Entry 8GU6 (electron microscopy, 3.10 A resolution); this record covers chains A and J of the 4 polymer chains in the assembly.

[Chain A]
Name: RAMP superfamily protein
Source organism: Candidatus Scalindua brodae
Amino-acid sequence (1722 residues; row label = number of the first residue in the row):
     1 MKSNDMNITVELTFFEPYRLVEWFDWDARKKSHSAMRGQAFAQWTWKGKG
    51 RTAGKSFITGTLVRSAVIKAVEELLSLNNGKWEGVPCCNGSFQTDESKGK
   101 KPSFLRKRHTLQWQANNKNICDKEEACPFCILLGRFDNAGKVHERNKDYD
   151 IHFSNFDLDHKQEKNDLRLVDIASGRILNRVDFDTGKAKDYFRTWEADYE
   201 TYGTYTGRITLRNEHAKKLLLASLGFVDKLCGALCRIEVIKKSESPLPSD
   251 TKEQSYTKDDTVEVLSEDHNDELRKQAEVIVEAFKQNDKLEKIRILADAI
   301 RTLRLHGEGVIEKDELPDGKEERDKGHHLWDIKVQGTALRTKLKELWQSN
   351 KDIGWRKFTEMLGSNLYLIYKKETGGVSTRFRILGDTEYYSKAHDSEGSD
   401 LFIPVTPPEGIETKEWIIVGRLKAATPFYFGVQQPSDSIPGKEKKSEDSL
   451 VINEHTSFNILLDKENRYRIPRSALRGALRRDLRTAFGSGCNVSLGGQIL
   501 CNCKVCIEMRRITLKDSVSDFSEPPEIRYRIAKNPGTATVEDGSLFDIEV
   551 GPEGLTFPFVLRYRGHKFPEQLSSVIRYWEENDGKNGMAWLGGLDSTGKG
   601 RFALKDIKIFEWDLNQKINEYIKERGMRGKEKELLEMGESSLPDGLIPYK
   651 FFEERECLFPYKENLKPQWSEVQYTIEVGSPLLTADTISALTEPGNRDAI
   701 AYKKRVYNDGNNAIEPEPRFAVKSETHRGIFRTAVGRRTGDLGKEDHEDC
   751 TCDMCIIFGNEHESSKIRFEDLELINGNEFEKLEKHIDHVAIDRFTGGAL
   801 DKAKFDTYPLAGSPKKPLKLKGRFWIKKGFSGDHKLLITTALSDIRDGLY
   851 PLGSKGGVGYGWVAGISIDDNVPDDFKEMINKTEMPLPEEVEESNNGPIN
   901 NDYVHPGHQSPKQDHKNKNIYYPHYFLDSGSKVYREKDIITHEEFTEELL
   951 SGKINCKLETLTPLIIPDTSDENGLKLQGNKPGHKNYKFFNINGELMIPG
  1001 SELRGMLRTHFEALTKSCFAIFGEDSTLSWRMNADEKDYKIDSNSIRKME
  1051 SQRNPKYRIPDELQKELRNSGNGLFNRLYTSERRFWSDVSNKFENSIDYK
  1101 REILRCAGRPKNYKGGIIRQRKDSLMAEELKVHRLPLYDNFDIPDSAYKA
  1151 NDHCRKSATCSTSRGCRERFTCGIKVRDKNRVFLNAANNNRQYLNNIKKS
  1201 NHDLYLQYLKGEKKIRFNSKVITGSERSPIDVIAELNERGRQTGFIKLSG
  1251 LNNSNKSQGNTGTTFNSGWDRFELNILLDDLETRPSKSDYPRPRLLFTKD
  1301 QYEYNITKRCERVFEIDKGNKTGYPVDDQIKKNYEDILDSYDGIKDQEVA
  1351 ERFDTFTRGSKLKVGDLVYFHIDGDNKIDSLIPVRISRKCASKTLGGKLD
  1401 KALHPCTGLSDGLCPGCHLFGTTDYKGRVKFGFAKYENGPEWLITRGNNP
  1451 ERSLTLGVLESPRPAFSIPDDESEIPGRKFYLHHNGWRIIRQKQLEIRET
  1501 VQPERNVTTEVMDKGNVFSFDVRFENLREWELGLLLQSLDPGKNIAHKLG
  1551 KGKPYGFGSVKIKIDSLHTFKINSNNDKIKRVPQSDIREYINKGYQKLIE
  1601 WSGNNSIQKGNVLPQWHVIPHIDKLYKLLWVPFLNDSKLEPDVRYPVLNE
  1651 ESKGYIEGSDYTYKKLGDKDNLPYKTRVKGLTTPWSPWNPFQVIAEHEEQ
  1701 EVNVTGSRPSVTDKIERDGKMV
Not modelled in the structure: 1-5, 48-49, 161-165, 241-268, 377-386, 392-398, 442-453, 638-641, 883-898, 915-918, 1028-1392, 1572-1578, 1602-1612, 1635-1638, 1692-1722
Bound ions: Zn2+ site 1: Cys88, Cys121, Cys127, Cys130; Zn2+ site 2: Cys491, Cys501, Cys503, Cys506; Zn2+ site 3: His747, Cys750, Cys752, Cys755; Zn2+ site 4: Cys1018, Cys1406, Cys1414, Cys1417

[Chain J]
Molecule: 17-nt RNA strand
Sequence (17 nucleotides; numbered 24 to 40; the number before each row is that of its first residue):
    24 GGGGCAGAAAAUUGGGU

[How chain A and chain J interact]
Pairs across the interface (60):
  Lys187(A) - G39(J)  hydrogen bond to the base
  Lys187(A) - U40(J)  phosphate contact
  Ala188(A) - U40(J)  hydrogen bond to the sugar
  Lys189(A) - U40(J)  hydrogen bond to the sugar
  Asp190(A) - U40(J)  sugar contact
  Tyr191(A) - U40(J)  base contact
  Glu291(A) - A32(J)  phosphate contact
  Lys292(A) - A31(J)  salt bridge to the phosphate
  Arg294(A) - U35(J)  hydrogen bond to the sugar
  Arg294(A) - U36(J)  salt bridge to the phosphate
  Ile295(A) - U35(J)  base contact
  Lys320(A) - A29(J)  hydrogen bond to the sugar
  Lys320(A) - G30(J)  salt bridge to the phosphate
  Glu322(A) - A29(J)  hydrogen bond to the base
  Arg323(A) - A29(J)  salt bridge to the phosphate
  Arg323(A) - G30(J)  salt bridge to the phosphate
  His328(A) - G30(J)  sugar contact
  Tyr367(A) - U36(J)  hydrogen bond to the phosphate
  Lys371(A) - U36(J)  salt bridge to the phosphate
  Thr387(A) - U40(J)  base contact
  Ser457(A) - U36(J)  base contact
  Phe458(A) - U36(J)  base contact
  Val540(A) - A33(J)  base contact
  Val540(A) - A34(J)  sugar contact
  Glu541(A) - A34(J)  hydrogen bond to the sugar
  Asp542(A) - A34(J)  sugar contact
  Gly543(A) - A34(J)  hydrogen bond to the phosphate
  Gly543(A) - U35(J)  phosphate contact
  Gly543(A) - U36(J)  hydrogen bond to the sugar
  Ser544(A) - A34(J)  hydrogen bond to the sugar
  Leu545(A) - A34(J)  base contact
  Leu545(A) - U35(J)  hydrogen bond to the sugar
  Leu545(A) - U36(J)  sugar contact
  Phe546(A) - U36(J)  base contact
  Asp698(A) - G30(J)  base contact
  Glu761(A) - G38(J)  base contact
  His762(A) - G39(J)  sugar contact
  Ala799(A) - G27(J)  base contact
  Leu800(A) - C28(J)  hydrogen bond to the sugar
  Asp801(A) - C28(J)  hydrogen bond to the sugar
  Lys802(A) - C28(J)  sugar contact
  Lys802(A) - A29(J)  phosphate contact
  Lys802(A) - G30(J)  sugar contact
  Lys802(A) - A31(J)  sugar contact
  Ala803(A) - C28(J)  sugar contact
  Ala803(A) - G30(J)  hydrogen bond to the base
  Lys804(A) - C28(J)  base contact
  Lys804(A) - A29(J)  sugar contact
  Lys804(A) - G30(J)  sugar contact
  Phe805(A) - G30(J)  base contact
  Lys985(A) - G26(J)  hydrogen bond to the base
  Thr1423(A) - A32(J)  base contact
  Leu1459(A) - G26(J)  hydrogen bond to the base
  Ser1461(A) - G26(J)  hydrogen bond to the base
  Ser1461(A) - G27(J)  hydrogen bond to the sugar
  Gln1502(A) - G25(J)  base contact
  Glu1504(A) - G26(J)  phosphate contact
  Arg1505(A) - G25(J)  base contact
  Arg1505(A) - G26(J)  salt bridge to the phosphate
  Leu1648(A) - G24(J)  base contact
Interface residues without a listed pair, chain A (47 interface residues in all): Asp298, Tyr529, Asn696, Glu1460
Interface residues without a listed pair, chain J (17 interface residues in all): G37

[Summary]
47 residues of chain A and 17 residues of chain J are in contact, with 19 hydrogen bonds and 7 salt bridges.
Among the polar pairs are Lys187(A)-G39(J), Glu322(A)-A29(J) and Ala803(A)-G30(J). Cys88(A), Cys121(A),
Cys127(A) and Cys130(A) coordinate Zn2+ site 1.
Here chain A is RAMP superfamily protein (Candidatus Scalindua brodae) and chain J is a 17-nt RNA strand.
Entry 8GU6 (Structure of the SbCas7-11-crRNA-NTR-Csx29 complex) was determined by electron microscopy,
deposited together with 8GNA.
